9EJI - chains B and C of the 5 polymer chains in the assembly; structure by X-ray diffraction, 2.20 A resolution.

[Chain B]
Protein: HLA class II histocompatibility antigen DQ beta chain
Organism: Homo sapiens
UniProt: A0A0U5IHY9 (A0A0U5IHY9_HUMAN); residues 1-189 here correspond to UniProt positions 33-221 (UniProt number = residue number + 32)
Sequence (196 residues; row label = number of the first residue in the row; note: 3 numbers in that range are skipped by the numbering (no residue carries them; nothing is unmodelled there); a row labelled like 189A-189E holds insertion residues (189A, then the next letters in order)):
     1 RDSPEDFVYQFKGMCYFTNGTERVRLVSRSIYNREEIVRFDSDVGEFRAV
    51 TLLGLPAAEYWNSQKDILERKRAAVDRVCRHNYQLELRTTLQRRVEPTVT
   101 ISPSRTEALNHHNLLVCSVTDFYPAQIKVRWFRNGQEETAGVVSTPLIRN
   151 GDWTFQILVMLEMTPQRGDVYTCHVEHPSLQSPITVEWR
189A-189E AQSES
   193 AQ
Not modelled in the structure: 1-2, 105-112, 189A-189E
Disulfide bonds: Cys-15/Cys-79, Cys-117/Cys-173
Covalent attachments: N-acetylglucosamine (NAG) linked to Asn-19

[Chain C]
Protein: glut-L1 peptide
Organism: Triticum aestivum
Sequence (13 residues; row label = number of the first residue in the row; numbering starts at 0):
     0 QPPASEQEQPVLP

[Interface between chain B and chain C]
Contacting residue pairs (23):
  Tyr-9(B) / Glu-7(C)  hydrogen bond
  Phe-11(B) / Glu-5(C)
  Phe-11(B) / Gln-6(C)
  Phe-11(B) / Glu-7(C)
  Ser-30(B) / Glu-7(C)  hydrogen bond
  Ala-57(B) / Val-10(C)  hydrophobic
  Tyr-60(B) / Leu-11(C)  hydrophobic
  Trp-61(B) / Gln-8(C)
  Trp-61(B) / Pro-9(C)  hydrogen bond (side chain-backbone)
  Trp-61(B) / Val-10(C)  hydrophobic
  Ile-67(B) / Gln-8(C)
  Arg-70(B) / Glu-5(C)  salt bridge
  Arg-70(B) / Gln-6(C)  hydrogen bond (side chain-backbone)
  Arg-70(B) / Gln-8(C)  hydrogen bond
  Lys-71(B) / Glu-5(C)  salt bridge
  Ala-74(B) / Glu-5(C)
  Arg-77(B) / Ala-3(C)
  Val-78(B) / Glu-5(C)
  His-81(B) / Gln-0(C)
  His-81(B) / Pro-1(C)
  Asn-82(B) / Pro-2(C)
  Asn-82(B) / Ala-3(C)  hydrogen bond (side chain-backbone)
  Leu-85(B) / Pro-2(C)  hydrophobic
Also at the interface, not in a pair above, chain B (16 interface residues in all): Gly-13
Also at the interface, not in a pair above, chain C (12 interface residues in all): Ser-4

[In short]
The interface between chain B and chain C involves 16 residues on one side and 12 on the other, with 6
hydrogen bonds and 2 salt bridges. Polar pairs include Arg-70(B)/Glu-5(C), Lys-71(B)/Glu-5(C) and
Tyr-9(B)/Glu-7(C). Covalently linked N-acetylglucosamine: at Asn-19(B).
Here chain B is HLA class II histocompatibility antigen DQ beta chain (Homo sapiens) and chain C is glut-L1
peptide (Triticum aestivum). Entry 9EJI (Peptide-independent T cell receptor recognition of HLA-DQ2) was
determined by X-ray diffraction (same publication as 9EJG and 9EJH).
